3M24 - chain A; structure by X-ray diffraction, 2.20 A resolution.

# Chain A
Protein: TagBFP
From: synthetic construct
Sequence (232 residues; numbered 0 to 233; 2 numbers in that range are skipped by the numbering (no residue carries them; nothing is unmodelled there); the number before each row is that of its first residue; numbering starts at 0):
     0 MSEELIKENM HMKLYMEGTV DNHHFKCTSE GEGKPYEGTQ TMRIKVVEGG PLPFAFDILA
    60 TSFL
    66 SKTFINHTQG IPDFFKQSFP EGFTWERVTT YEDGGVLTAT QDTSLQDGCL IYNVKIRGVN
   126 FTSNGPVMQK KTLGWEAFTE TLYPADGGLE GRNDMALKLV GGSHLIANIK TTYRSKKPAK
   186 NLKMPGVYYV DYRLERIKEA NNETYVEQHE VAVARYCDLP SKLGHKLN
Disordered / not traced: 228-233
Covalently attached groups: covalent link Leu-63/Ser-66
Modified positions: Leu-63 ({4-[(4-hydroxyphenyl)methylidene]-2-[(1E)-3-methylbutanimidoyl]-5-oxo-4,5-dihydro-1H-imidazol-1-yl}acetic acid; NRP)
From the paper describing this entry:
  - mutagenesis - Q106L: decreased stability
  - specificity-determining residues: Phe-143

# Overview
From the paper: Q106L reduces stability; the specificity determinant Phe-143.
Chain A is TagBFP (synthetic construct); the structure, Crystal structure of TagBFP fluorescent protein, was
determined by X-ray diffraction together with 3M22 from the same study.
